2R0W - chains H and Q of the 3 polymer chains in the assembly; structure by X-ray diffraction, 2.50 A resolution.

== Chain H ==
Molecule: IgG2a Fab fragment heavy chain, Fd portion
From: Mus musculus
Notes: fragment: Fd portion of heavy chain
UniProt: Q811U5 (Q811U5_MOUSE); aligned to UniProt positions 1-123 over residues 1-113 (the alignment contains insertions or deletions, so no single offset holds)
Amino-acid sequence (223 residues; numbered 1 to 213 plus 10 insertion-coded residues; the number before each row is that of its first residue; a row labelled like 35A-35B holds insertion residues (35A, then the next letters in order)):
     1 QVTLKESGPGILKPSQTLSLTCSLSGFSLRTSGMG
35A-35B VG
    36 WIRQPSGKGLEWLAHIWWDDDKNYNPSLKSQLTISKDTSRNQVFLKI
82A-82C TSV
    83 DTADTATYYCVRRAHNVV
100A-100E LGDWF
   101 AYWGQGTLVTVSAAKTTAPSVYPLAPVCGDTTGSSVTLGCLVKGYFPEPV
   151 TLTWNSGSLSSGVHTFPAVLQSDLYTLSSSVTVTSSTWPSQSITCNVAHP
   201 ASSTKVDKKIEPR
Not modelled in the structure: 128-133
Cystine bridges: Cys-22/Cys-92, Cys-140/Cys-195
Reported in the primary citation:
  - conformationally variable residues (side-chain flip): Trp-53, His-97, Asp-100C

== Chain Q ==
Molecule: Amyloid beta peptide fragment
Notes: fragment: octapeptide
UniProt: P05067 (A4_HUMAN); residues 1-8 here correspond to UniProt positions 672-679 (UniProt number = residue number + 671)
Amino-acid sequence (8 residues; row label = number of the first residue in the row):
     1 DAEFRHDS
Not modelled in the structure: 1
Reported in the primary citation:
  - contacts within the chain: Phe-4/His-6 (backbone contact)
  - mutagenesis - D7A: decreased binding to IgG2a Fab fragment heavy chain, Fd portion (chain H)

== Chain H / chain Q interface ==
Pairs across the interface (11):
  Trp-52(H) with Phe-4(Q), hydrophobic; Arg-5(Q)
  Trp-53(H) with Arg-5(Q)
  Asp-54(H) with Arg-5(Q), salt bridge
  Asn-58(H) with Phe-4(Q)
  Arg-95(H) with His-6(Q)
  His-97(H) with Arg-5(Q), hydrogen bond; His-6(Q); Asp-7(Q), salt bridge
  Asn-98(H) with Asp-7(Q)
  Asp-100C(H) with His-6(Q), salt bridge
Other interface residues (no listed pair), chain H (10 interface residues in all): His-50, Asp-56
From the paper, about this interface:
  - specific contacts: His-50(H)/Phe-4(Q) (hydrophobic contact), Trp-52(H)/Phe-4(Q) (hydrophobic contact), Asp-54(H)/Arg-5(Q) (salt bridge), His-97(H)/Asp-7(Q), Asp-100C(H)/His-6(Q) (hydrogen bond)
  - epitope / paratope residues, chain H: His-50(H), Trp-52(H), Asp-54(H), His-97(H), Asp-100C(H)
  - epitope / paratope residues, chain Q: Arg-5(Q), Asp-7(Q)

== Summary ==
The interface between chain H and chain Q involves 10 residues on one side and 4 on the other; the contacts
include 1 hydrogen bond and 3 salt bridges. Polar pairs include Asp-54(H)/Arg-5(Q), His-97(H)/Asp-7(Q) and
Asp-100C(H)/His-6(Q). The paper describes hydrophobic contacts between His-50(H) and Phe-4(Q) and Trp-52(H)
and Phe-4(Q); a salt bridge between Asp-54(H) and Arg-5(Q); a contact between His-97(H) and Asp-7(Q). From the
paper: D7A of chain Q reduces binding to IgG2a Fab fragment heavy chain, Fd portion (chain H);
epitope/paratope residues His-50(H), Trp-52(H) and Arg-5(Q) among others.
Chain H is IgG2a Fab fragment heavy chain, Fd portion (Mus musculus) and chain Q is Amyloid beta peptide
fragment; the structure, PFA2 FAB complexed with Abeta1-8, was determined by X-ray diffraction together with
2IPT and 2IQA from the same study.
